Entry 6Z8O (X-ray diffraction, 2.20 A resolution); this record covers chains A and B.

[Chain A]
Protein: Periplasmic [NiFeSe] hydrogenase, small subunit
Source organism: Desulfovibrio vulgaris (strain Hildenborough / ATCC 29579 / DSM 644 / NCIMB 8303)
Notes: EC 1.12.7.2
UniProt: Q72AS4 (Q72AS4_DESVH); residues 1-283 here correspond to UniProt positions 35-317 (UniProt number = residue number + 34)
Sequence (283 residues; row label = number of the first residue in the row):
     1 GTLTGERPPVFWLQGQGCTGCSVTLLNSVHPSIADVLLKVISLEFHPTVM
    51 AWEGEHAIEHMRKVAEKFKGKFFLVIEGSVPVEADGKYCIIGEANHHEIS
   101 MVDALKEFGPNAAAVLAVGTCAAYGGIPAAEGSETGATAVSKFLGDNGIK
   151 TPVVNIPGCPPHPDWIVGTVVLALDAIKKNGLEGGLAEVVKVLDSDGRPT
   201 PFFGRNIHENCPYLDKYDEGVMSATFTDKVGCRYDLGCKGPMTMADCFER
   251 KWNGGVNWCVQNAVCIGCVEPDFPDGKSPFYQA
Disordered / not traced: 1-6
Glycans and other covalent adducts: oxygen-damaged SF4 (6ML) linked to C21
Bound ions: 4Fe-4S cluster Fe site 1: C18, C21, C121, C159; oxygen-damaged SF4 Fe: C18, C121, C159; 4Fe-4S cluster Fe site 2: H208, C211, C232, C238; 4Fe-4S cluster Fe site 3: C247, C259, C265, C268
Ligand contacts:
  - oxygen-damaged SF4 / 4Fe-4S cluster: G17, C18, T19, G20, E77, G78, G119, T120, C121, G158, C159, P160, P161
  - krypton (KR), molecule 1: T19, S22, V23, L26, T48
  - krypton (KR), molecule 2: L25, V36, I41, I166, V170
  - krypton (KR), molecule 3: L25, L26, H46, V49
  - krypton (KR), molecule 4: L26, L37, V49
  - krypton (KR), molecule 5: A34, L37, L38
  - krypton (KR), molecule 6: F73, L116, V170, A173, L174
  - krypton (KR), molecule 7: F73, A114, L116, V154, A173, L186, V189
  - 4Fe-4S cluster (SF4), molecule 1: W165, I207, T243, A245, C247, W252, W258, C259, C265, I266, G267, C268, V269
  - 4Fe-4S cluster (SF4), molecule 2: I207, H208, C211, Y213, L214, Y217, C232, R233, Y234, C238, G240, P241, V260

[Chain B]
Protein: Periplasmic [NiFeSe] hydrogenase, large subunit, selenocysteine-containing
Source organism: Desulfovibrio vulgaris (strain Hildenborough / ATCC 29579 / DSM 644 / NCIMB 8303)
Notes: EC 1.12.7.2
UniProt: Q72AS3 (Q72AS3_DESVH); numbering as in UniProt (aligned over 12-495)
Sequence (484 residues; row label = number of the first residue in the row):
    12 GATGRTTIAIDPVTRIEGHLKAEVVVENGKVVDARLSGGMYRGFETILRG
    62 RDPRDASQIVQRICGVCPTAHSTASVLALDEAFGAKVPNNGRITRNLIFG
   112 ANYLQSHILHFYHLSAQDFVQGPDTAPFVPRFPKSDLRLSKELNKAGVDQ
   162 YIEALEVRRICHEMVALFGGRMPHVQGQVVGGATEIPTKEKLVEYAARFK
   212 KVRDFVEQKYVPVVYTIGSKYKDMFKVGQGFKAALCVGAFPLDNSGKKHL
   262 FMPGVYAKGKDMPFDPSKIKEYVKYSWFAEETTGLNYKEGKTIPAPDKAG
   312 AYSFVKAPRYDGLSLEVGPLARMWVNNPELSPVGKKLLKDLFGISAKKFR
   362 DLGEEAAFSLMGRHVARAEETYYMLGAIEGWLKEIKAGEDTVVMPAVPAS
   412 AEGTGFTEAPRGSLLHYVKVKDSKIDNYQIVSASLWNCNPRDDMGQRGAV
   462 EEALIGIPVDDIQNPVNVARLIRAFDPULACAVH
Disordered / not traced: 12-14
Sequence notes: engineered mutation A491 (Gly in Q72AS3)
Modified residues: Sec489 (selenocysteine)
Glycans and other covalent adducts: hydrosulfuric acid (H2S) linked to Sec489
Bound ions: Fe2+: E56, I441, H495; Ni2+: C75, C78, C492 (together with hydrosulfuric acid); carbonmonoxide-(dicyano) iron Fe: C78, C492
Ligand contacts:
  - carbonmonoxide-(dicyano) iron (FCO): C78, H82, A420, P421, R422, L425, S443, A444, S445, C492
  - hydrosulfuric acid (H2S): C75, V77, C78, R422, C492
  - krypton (KR), molecule 1: F122, Y123, A127, V131, G158, V224, I228
  - krypton (KR), molecule 2: H124, Y162, L166
  - krypton (KR), molecule 3: Q128, V131, G133, V159, Y162

[Interface between chain A and chain B]
Pairs across the interface - 162 pairs, chain A then chain B:
  R7(A) - T136(B)  hydrogen bond
  Q14(A) - H30(B)  hydrogen bond (backbone-side chain)
  G15(A) - H30(B)  hydrogen bond (backbone-side chain)
  G15(A) - M51(B)
  Q16(A) - M51(B)
  Q16(A) - Y52(B)  hydrogen bond (side chain-backbone)
  Q16(A) - R53(B)
  G17(A) - M51(B)
  G17(A) - R53(B)
  C18(A) - R53(B)
  C18(A) - R73(B)
  C18(A) - I74(B)
  C18(A) - C75(B)
  C18(A) - G76(B)  hydrogen bond (backbone-backbone)
  C18(A) - H185(B)
  T19(A) - E28(B)  hydrogen bond
  G20(A) - G76(B)
  V23(A) - H173(B)
  V23(A) - P184(B)  hydrophobic
  T24(A) - P184(B)
  L26(A) - R169(B)  hydrogen bond (backbone-side chain)
  N27(A) - R169(B)  hydrogen bond
  N27(A) - R170(B)
  N27(A) - H173(B)  hydrogen bond
  N27(A) - M183(B)
  V29(A) - R170(B)
  S32(A) - E167(B)
  I33(A) - L166(B)  hydrophobic
  A34(A) - L166(B)  hydrophobic
  L38(A) - T136(B)
  S42(A) - A137(B)
  L43(A) - A137(B)
  L43(A) - P138(B)
  E44(A) - A137(B)
  P47(A) - T25(B)
  P47(A) - R26(B)  hydrogen bond (backbone-backbone)
  T48(A) - R26(B)  hydrogen bond (backbone-backbone)
  T48(A) - I27(B)
  T48(A) - L125(B)
  V49(A) - R26(B)
  V49(A) - Q128(B)  hydrogen bond (backbone-side chain)
  M50(A) - T25(B)  hydrogen bond (backbone-side chain)
  M50(A) - R26(B)  hydrogen bond (backbone-side chain)
  M50(A) - P138(B)
  A51(A) - T25(B)
  A51(A) - R26(B)  hydrogen bond (backbone-side chain)
  A51(A) - Q128(B)
  A51(A) - P138(B)  hydrogen bond (backbone-backbone)
  A51(A) - F139(B)
  A51(A) - R142(B)
  W52(A) - T25(B)  hydrogen bond (backbone-side chain)
  W52(A) - P141(B)
  W52(A) - R142(B)
  W52(A) - F143(B)
  E53(A) - I21(B)
  E53(A) - P23(B)
  E53(A) - T25(B)
  E53(A) - F143(B)
  E53(A) - A480(B)
  E53(A) - R484(B)  salt bridge
  G54(A) - D22(B)
  G54(A) - P23(B)  hydrogen bond (backbone-backbone)
  E55(A) - D22(B)
  H56(A) - F143(B)
  H60(A) - P141(B)
  A84(A) - P307(B)  hydrophobic
  K87(A) - G50(B)
  K87(A) - P307(B)
  K87(A) - D308(B)  salt bridge
  K87(A) - F315(B)
  Y88(A) - G50(B)
  Y88(A) - M51(B)
  Y88(A) - Y52(B)  hydrogen bond (backbone-backbone)
  Y88(A) - P307(B)
  Y88(A) - F315(B)  hydrophobic
  C89(A) - G50(B)  hydrogen bond (backbone-backbone)
  C89(A) - M51(B)  hydrophobic
  I90(A) - H30(B)
  I90(A) - G50(B)  hydrogen bond (backbone-backbone)
  I91(A) - D22(B)
  I91(A) - P23(B)
  G92(A) - D22(B)  hydrogen bond (backbone-side chain)
  E93(A) - D22(B)  hydrogen bond (backbone-backbone)
  E93(A) - K32(B)  salt bridge
  I127(A) - F55(B)  hydrophobic
  I127(A) - I58(B)
  I127(A) - R73(B)
  P128(A) - R53(B)
  A130(A) - R62(B)
  E131(A) - I58(B)
  E131(A) - R62(B)  hydrogen bond (backbone-side chain)
  G132(A) - T57(B)  hydrogen bond (backbone-side chain)
  G132(A) - I58(B)  hydrogen bond (backbone-backbone)
  S133(A) - I58(B)
  E134(A) - P305(B)
  T135(A) - Y52(B)
  C159(A) - R73(B)  hydrogen bond (backbone-side chain)
  C159(A) - R182(B)  hydrogen bond (backbone-side chain)
  C159(A) - H185(B)
  P160(A) - R182(B)  hydrogen bond (backbone-side chain)
  P160(A) - P184(B)
  P160(A) - H185(B)
  A224(A) - M405(B)
  T225(A) - V403(B)
  T225(A) - M405(B)
  F226(A) - T195(B)
  F226(A) - M405(B)  hydrophobic
  T227(A) - A194(B)
  T227(A) - T195(B)  hydrogen bond (backbone-backbone)
  T227(A) - I197(B)
  T227(A) - D401(B)  hydrogen bond
  T227(A) - T402(B)
  T227(A) - V403(B)
  K229(A) - T195(B)  hydrogen bond (side chain-backbone)
  K229(A) - E196(B)
  L236(A) - M405(B)  hydrophobic
  W252(A) - R182(B)
  N253(A) - H173(B)
  N253(A) - E174(B)
  N253(A) - A177(B)
  N253(A) - R182(B)
  N253(A) - M183(B)  hydrogen bond (side chain-backbone)
  V256(A) - E174(B)
  V256(A) - A177(B)  hydrophobic
  V256(A) - L178(B)
  V256(A) - K202(B)  hydrogen bond (backbone-side chain)
  V256(A) - R209(B)
  N257(A) - A177(B)  hydrogen bond (side chain-backbone)
  N257(A) - L178(B)  hydrogen bond (side chain-backbone)
  N257(A) - G181(B)
  N257(A) - E196(B)  hydrogen bond
  N257(A) - K202(B)
  W258(A) - G181(B)
  C259(A) - R182(B)
  C259(A) - Q187(B)
  Q261(A) - E196(B)  hydrogen bond
  N262(A) - F179(B)  hydrogen bond (side chain-backbone)
  N262(A) - G180(B)
  N262(A) - G181(B)
  N262(A) - Q187(B)
  N262(A) - G188(B)  hydrogen bond (side chain-backbone)
  N262(A) - T195(B)  hydrogen bond (backbone-side chain)
  N262(A) - E196(B)  hydrogen bond
  A263(A) - Q187(B)
  A263(A) - T195(B)
  V264(A) - Q187(B)
  I266(A) - R73(B)
  I266(A) - Q187(B)
  C268(A) - R182(B)  hydrogen bond
  D275(A) - R62(B)  salt bridge
  S278(A) - D66(B)
  P279(A) - D66(B)
  F280(A) - D66(B)  hydrogen bond (backbone-side chain)
  F280(A) - Q69(B)
  F280(A) - I70(B)  hydrophobic
  Y281(A) - R65(B)
  Y281(A) - S68(B)
  Y281(A) - Q69(B)  hydrogen bond
  Y281(A) - Q187(B)
  Y281(A) - V190(B)
  Q282(A) - D63(B)  hydrogen bond
  Q282(A) - R65(B)
Interface residues without a listed pair, chain A (77 interface residues in all): S28, I58, G254, P274
Interface residues without a listed pair, chain B (78 interface residues in all): V24, G29, V77, L120, H124, V140, Q474, P476

[In short]
Chain A and chain B form an interface of 77 and 78 residues respectively; the contacts include 46 hydrogen
bonds and 4 salt bridges. Polar pairs include E53(A)-R484(B), K87(A)-D308(B) and E93(A)-K32(B).
Here chain A is Periplasmic [NiFeSe] hydrogenase, small subunit and chain B is Periplasmic [NiFeSe]
hydrogenase, large subunit, selenocysteine-containing, both from Desulfovibrio vulgaris (strain Hildenborough
/ ATCC 29579 / DSM 644 / NCIMB 8303). Entry 6Z8O (Structure of [NiFeSe] hydrogenase G491A variant from
Desulfovibrio vulgaris Hildenborough pressurized with Krypton gas - structure ...) was determined by X-ray
diffraction (same publication as 6Z7R, 6Z8J, 6Z8M, 6Z9G, 6Z9O and 6ZA1).
